Entry 6YBV (electron microscopy, 3.80 A resolution); this record covers chains s and w of the 5 polymer chains in the assembly.

# Chain s
Protein: Eukaryotic translation initiation factor 2 subunit 2
From: Homo sapiens
UniProtKB: P20042 (IF2B_HUMAN); numbering as in UniProt (aligned over 1-333)
Chain sequence (333 residues; numbered 1 to 333; the number before each row is that of its first residue):
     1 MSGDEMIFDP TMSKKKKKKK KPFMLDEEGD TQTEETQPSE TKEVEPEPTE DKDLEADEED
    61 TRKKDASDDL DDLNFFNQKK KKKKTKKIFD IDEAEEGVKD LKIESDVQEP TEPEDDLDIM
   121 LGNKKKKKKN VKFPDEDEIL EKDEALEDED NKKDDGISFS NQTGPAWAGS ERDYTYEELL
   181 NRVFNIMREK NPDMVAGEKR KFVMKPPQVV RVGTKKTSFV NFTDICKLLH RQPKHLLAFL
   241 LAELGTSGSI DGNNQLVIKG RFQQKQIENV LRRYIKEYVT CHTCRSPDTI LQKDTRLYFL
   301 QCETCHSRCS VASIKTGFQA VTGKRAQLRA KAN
Not modelled in the structure: 1-175, 314-333

# Chain w
Molecule: Initiator methionine tRNA
From: Homo sapiens
Sequence (75 nucleotides; row label = number of the first residue in the row):
     1 AGCAGAGUGG CGCAGCGGAA GCGUGCUGGG CCCAUAACCC AGAGGUCGAU GGAUCGAAAC
    61 CAUCCUCUGC UACCA

# Interface between chain s and chain w
Residue-residue contacts (7; chain s residue first):
  Ser-247(s) with C11(w), hydrogen bond to the sugar
  Ser-249(s) with C11(w), sugar contact
  Lys-259(s) with G25(w), hydrogen bond to the phosphate
  Lys-293(s) with U68(w), phosphate contact
  Arg-296(s) with G69(w), salt bridge to the phosphate; C70(w), base contact
  Tyr-298(s) with U68(w), hydrogen bond to the phosphate
Interface residues without a listed pair, chain s (8 interface residues in all): Lys-215, Gly-248
Interface residues without a listed pair, chain w (7 interface residues in all): C26, C67

# Overview
8 residues of chain s face 7 of chain w across their interface, with 3 hydrogen bonds and 1 salt bridge. Polar
contacts include Ser-247(s)/C11(w), Lys-259(s)/G25(w) and Tyr-298(s)/U68(w).
Here chain s is Eukaryotic translation initiation factor 2 subunit 2 and chain w is Initiator methionine tRNA,
both from Homo sapiens. Entry 6YBV (Structure of a human 48S translational initiation complex - eIF2-TC) was
determined by electron microscopy.
